PDB entry 7PEX | electron microscopy, 5.10 A resolution (low resolution: residue-level contacts below are approximate; hydrogen-bond / salt-bridge calls are withheld) | chains a and I of the 11 polymer chains in the assembly

== Chain a ==
Protein: Histone H3.2
Organism: Homo sapiens
UniProtKB: Q71DI3 (H32_HUMAN); residues 0-135 here correspond to UniProt positions 1-136 (UniProt number = residue number + 1)
Sequence (136 residues; numbered 0 to 135; the number before each row is that of its first residue; numbering starts at 0):
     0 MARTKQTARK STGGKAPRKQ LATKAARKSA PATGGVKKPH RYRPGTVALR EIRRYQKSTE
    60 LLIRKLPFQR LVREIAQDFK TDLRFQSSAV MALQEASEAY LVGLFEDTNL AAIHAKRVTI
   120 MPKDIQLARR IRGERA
Not modelled in the structure: 0-36, 134-135
Differences from the reference sequence: engineered mutation Ala110 (Cys111 in Q71DI3)
Curated features (UniProtKB/Swiss-Prot):
  - modified residue: Arg2 (Asymmetric dimethylarginine), Thr3 (Phosphothreonine), Lys4 (Allysine), Gln5 (5-glutamyl dopamine), Thr6 (Phosphothreonine), Arg8 (Citrulline), Lys9 (N6,N6,N6-trimethyllysine), Ser10 (ADP-ribosylserine), Thr11 (Phosphothreonine), Lys14 (N6-(2-hydroxyisobutyryl)lysine), Arg17 (Asymmetric dimethylarginine), Lys18 (N6-(2-hydroxyisobutyryl)lysine), Lys23 (N6-(2-hydroxyisobutyryl)lysine), Arg26 (Citrulline), Lys27 (N6,N6,N6-trimethyllysine), Ser28 (ADP-ribosylserine), Lys36 (N6,N6,N6-trimethyllysine), Lys37 (N6-methyllysine), Tyr41 (Phosphotyrosine), Lys56 (N6,N6,N6-trimethyllysine) and 8 more in UniProt
  - lipidation: Lys18 (N6-decanoyllysine)

== Chain I ==
Molecule: 177-nt DNA strand
Organism: synthetic construct
Sequence (177 nucleotides; each row starts with the number of its first residue):
   175 GAGCATCCGG ATCCCCTGGA GAATCCCGGT GCCGAGGCCG CTCAATTGGT CGTAGACAGC
   235 TCTAGCACCG CTTAAACGCA CGTACGCGCT GTCCCCCGCG TTTTAACCGC CAAGGGGATT
   295 ACTCCCTAGT CTCCAGGCAC GTGTCACATA TATACATCCT GTTCCAGTGC CGGACCC

== Chain a / chain I interface ==
Contacting residue pairs (20; chain a residue first):
  Arg40(a) - DC333(I)
  Tyr41(a) - DC333(I)
  Arg42(a) - DA258(I)
  Arg42(a) - DC333(I)
  Pro43(a) - DA258(I)
  Thr45(a) - DC333(I)
  Arg63(a) - DA250(I)
  Arg72(a) - DC240(I)
  Arg83(a) - DC240(I)
  Phe84(a) - DG239(I)
  Phe84(a) - DC240(I)
  Gln85(a) - DG239(I)
  Ser86(a) - DG239(I)
  Arg116(a) - DG260(I)
  Arg116(a) - DC261(I)
  Val117(a) - DC259(I)
  Val117(a) - DG260(I)
  Thr118(a) - DC259(I)
  Thr118(a) - DG260(I)
  Met120(a) - DC261(I)
Other interface residues (no listed pair), chain I (9 interface residues in all): DT257

== Summary ==
15 residues of chain a and 9 residues of chain I are in contact.
Here chain a is Histone H3.2 (Homo sapiens) and chain I is a 177-nt DNA strand (synthetic construct). Entry
7PEX (Nucleosome 2 of the 4x177 nucleosome array containing H1) was determined by electron microscopy,
deposited together with 7PET, 7PEU, 7PEV, 7PEW, 7PEY, 7PEZ and 16 further entries.
